PDB entry 8SXH | electron microscopy, 3.94 A resolution | chains E and G of the 12 polymer chains in the assembly

# Chain E
Protein: Carboxyl-terminal protease
Organism: Pseudomonas aeruginosa
Reference sequence: A0A072ZJB8 (A0A072ZJB8_PSEAI); residue numbers follow UniProt; this construct covers 38-436
Sequence (403 residues; row label = number of the first residue in the row):
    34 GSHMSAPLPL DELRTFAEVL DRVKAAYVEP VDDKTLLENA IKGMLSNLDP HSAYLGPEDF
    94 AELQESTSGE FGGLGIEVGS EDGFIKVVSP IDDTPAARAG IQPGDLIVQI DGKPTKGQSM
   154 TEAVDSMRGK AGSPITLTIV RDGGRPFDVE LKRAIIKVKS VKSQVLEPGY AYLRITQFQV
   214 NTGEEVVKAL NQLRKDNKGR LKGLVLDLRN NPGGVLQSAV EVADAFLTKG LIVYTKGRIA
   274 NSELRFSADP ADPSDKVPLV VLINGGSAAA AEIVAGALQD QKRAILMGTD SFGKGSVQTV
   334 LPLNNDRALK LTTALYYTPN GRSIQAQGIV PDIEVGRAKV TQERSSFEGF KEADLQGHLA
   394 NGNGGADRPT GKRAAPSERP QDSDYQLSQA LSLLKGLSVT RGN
Disordered / not traced: 34-37, 376-413
Differences from the reference sequence: expression tag (34-37); engineered mutation Ala302 (Ser in A0A072ZJB8)
From the paper describing this entry:
  - mutagenesis - E385A, L388A: decreased catalytic activity
  - mutagenesis - F383A, L388M, N394A: unchanged catalytic activity

# Chain G
Protein: TPR repeat-containing protein PA4667
Organism: Pseudomonas aeruginosa
Reference sequence: P42810 (Y4667_PSEAE); residues 31-575 here correspond to UniProt positions 46-590 (UniProt number = residue number + 15)
Sequence (545 residues; each row starts with the number of its first residue):
    31 MEDTAVETKA KPEKYGSFSE DSLYSLLVAE LAGQRNRFDI ALSNYVVQAQ KTRDPGVSER
    91 AFRIAEYLGA DQEALDTSLL WARSAPDNLD AQRAAAIQLA RAGRYEESMV YMEKVLNGQG
   151 DTHFDFLALS AAETDPDTRA GLLQSFDHLL KKYPNNGQLL FGKALLLQQD GRPDEALTLL
   211 EDNSASRHEV APLLLRSRLL QSMKRSDEAL PLLKAGIKEH PDDKRVRLAY ARLLVEQNRL
   271 DDAKAEFAGL VQQFPDDDDL RFSLALVCLE AQAWDEARIY LEELVERDSH VDAAHFNLGR
   331 LAEEQKDTAR ALDEYAQVGP GNDFLPAQLR QTDVLLKAGR VDEAAQRLDK ARSEQPDYAI
   391 QLYLIEAEAL SNNDQQEKAW QAIQEGLKQY PEDLNLLYTR SMLAEKRNDL AQMEKDLRFV
   451 IAREPDNAMA LNALGYTLAD RTTRYGEARE LILKAHKLNP DDPAILDSMG WINYRQGKLA
   511 DAERYLRQAL QRYPDHEVAA HLGEVLWAQG RQGDARAIWR EYLDKQPDSD VLRRTIKRLT
   571 GAETP
Disordered / not traced: 31-43, 152-575
Differences from the reference sequence: conflict Met31 (Val46 in P42810)
From the paper describing this entry:
  - mutagenesis - L57A, V87A: unchanged catalytic activity
  - mutagenesis - L57K, V87K: abolished catalytic activity

# Interface between chain E and chain G
Contacting residue pairs - 20 pairs, chain E then chain G:
  Ser38(E) - Arg67(G)  hydrogen bond (backbone-side chain)
  Ala39(E) - Arg67(G)  hydrogen bond (backbone-side chain)
  Leu41(E) - Val58(G)
  Leu41(E) - Ala62(G)
  Leu41(E) - Arg65(G)
  Leu41(E) - Arg67(G)
  Leu43(E) - Tyr54(G)
  Leu43(E) - Val58(G)  hydrophobic
  Leu46(E) - Tyr54(G)  hydrophobic
  Leu46(E) - Leu57(G)  hydrophobic
  Arg47(E) - Tyr54(G)
  Phe49(E) - Leu57(G)  hydrophobic
  Ala50(E) - Glu50(G)
  Ala50(E) - Leu53(G)  hydrophobic
  Ala50(E) - Tyr54(G)  hydrophobic
  Leu53(E) - Leu53(G)  hydrophobic
  Asp54(E) - Glu50(G)
  Lys57(E) - Ser47(G)
  Lys57(E) - Phe48(G)  hydrogen bond (side chain-backbone)
  Asp66(E) - Phe48(G)
Also at the interface, not in a pair above, chain E (15 interface residues in all): Pro40, Glu51, Asp65
Also at the interface, not in a pair above, chain G (12 interface residues in all): Tyr45, Leu61

# Overview
Chain E and chain G form an interface of 15 and 12 residues respectively; the contacts include 3 hydrogen
bonds. Among the polar pairs are Ser38(E)-Arg67(G), Ala39(E)-Arg67(G) and Lys57(E)-Phe48(G). From the paper:
E385A and L388A of chain E reduce catalytic activity; L57K and V87K of chain G abolish catalytic activity; 9
substitutions were tested in all.
Chain E is Carboxyl-terminal protease and chain G is TPR repeat-containing protein PA4667, both from
Pseudomonas aeruginosa; the structure, Structure of the C-terminal protease CtpA-LbcA complex of Pseudomonas
aeruginosa, was determined by electron microscopy, deposited together with 8SXE, 8SXF and 8SXG.
